PDB entry 4XM2 | X-ray diffraction, 2.30 A resolution | chains C and E of the 6 polymer chains in the assembly

Chain C (and E):
Molecule: Uncharacterized protein
From: Pyrococcus furiosus
Notes: chain E of this document is another copy of the same molecule, construct and numbering; everything in this record applies to it too
UniProt: Q8U3V1 (Q8U3V1_PYRFU); residue numbers follow UniProt; this construct covers 1-267
Sequence (267 residues; each row starts with the number of its first residue):
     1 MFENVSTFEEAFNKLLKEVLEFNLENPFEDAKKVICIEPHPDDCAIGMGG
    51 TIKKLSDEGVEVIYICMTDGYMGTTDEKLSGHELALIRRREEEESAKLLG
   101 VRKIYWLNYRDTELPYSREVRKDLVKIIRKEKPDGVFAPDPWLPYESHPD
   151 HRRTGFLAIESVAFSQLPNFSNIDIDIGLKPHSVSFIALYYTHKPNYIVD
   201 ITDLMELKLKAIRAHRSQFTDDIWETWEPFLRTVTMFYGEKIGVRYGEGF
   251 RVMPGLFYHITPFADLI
Not modelled in the structure: 1 (chain E: fully traced)
Bound ions: Zn2+: His40, Asp43, His151

How chain C and chain E interact:
Residue-residue contacts (32; chain C residue first):
  Tyr105(C) with Asp176(E)
  Trp106(C) with Asn172(E); Ile173(E)
  Leu107(C) with Asn172(E); Ile173(E), hydrophobic
  Asn108(C) with Asn172(E)
  Tyr109(C) with Arg118(E); Lys122(E), hydrogen bond
  Arg118(C) with Tyr109(E); Glu119(E), salt bridge
  Glu119(C) with Arg118(E), salt bridge; Glu119(E); Lys122(E), salt bridge
  Lys122(C) with Tyr109(E), hydrogen bond; Glu119(E), salt bridge; Asp123(E), salt bridge
  Asp123(C) with Lys122(E), salt bridge
  Lys126(C) with Lys126(E); Asp174(E), salt bridge; Ile177(E)
  Ile127(C) with Ile173(E), hydrophobic
  Lys130(C) with Ile177(E)
  Asn172(C) with Trp106(E); Asn108(E)
  Ile173(C) with Trp106(E); Leu107(E), hydrophobic; Lys126(E); Ile127(E), hydrophobic
  Asp174(C) with Lys126(E), salt bridge
  Ile177(C) with Tyr105(E), hydrophobic; Lys130(E)
  Leu179(C) with Ile177(E), hydrophobic
Interface residues without a listed pair, chain C (19 interface residues in all): Ser171, Asp176
Interface residues without a listed pair, chain E (18 interface residues in all): Leu179

Overview:
Chain C and chain E form an interface of 19 and 18 residues respectively, with 2 hydrogen bonds and 8 salt
bridges. Among the polar pairs are Arg118(C)-Glu119(E), Glu119(C)-Lys122(E) and Lys122(C)-Asp123(E). His40(C),
Asp43(C) and His151(C) coordinate Zn2+.
Chain C and chain E are both Uncharacterized protein (Pyrococcus furiosus); the structure,
N,N'-diacetylchitobiose deacetylase from Pyrococcus furiosus in the absence of cadmium, was determined by
X-ray diffraction together with 4XLZ, 4XM0 and 4XM1 from the same study.
